PDB entry 8GQW | X-ray diffraction, 2.48 A resolution | chains A and C of the 3 polymer chains in the assembly

# Chain A
Protein: MHC class I antigen
Organism: Sus scrofa
UniProt: E3WHS2 (E3WHS2_PIG); residues 1-275 here correspond to UniProt positions 25-299 (UniProt number = residue number + 24)
Chain sequence (275 residues; numbered 1 to 275; the number before each row is that of its first residue):
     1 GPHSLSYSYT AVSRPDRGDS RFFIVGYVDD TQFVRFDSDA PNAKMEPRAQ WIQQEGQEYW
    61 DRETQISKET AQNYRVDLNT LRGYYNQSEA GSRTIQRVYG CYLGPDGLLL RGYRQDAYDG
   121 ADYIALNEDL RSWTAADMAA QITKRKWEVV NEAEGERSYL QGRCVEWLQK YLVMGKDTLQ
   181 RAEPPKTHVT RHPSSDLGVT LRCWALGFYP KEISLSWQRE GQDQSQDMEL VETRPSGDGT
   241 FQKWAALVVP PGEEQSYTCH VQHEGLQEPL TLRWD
Disulfide bonds: C101-C164, C203-C259
Reported in the primary citation:
  - specificity-determining residues: R62, R163, W167
  - binding site for Hu64 (chain C): Y59, T143, K146, W147

# Chain C
Protein: Hu64
Chain sequence (9 residues; each row starts with the number of its first residue):
     1 ALLRTATYY

# Interface between chain A and chain C
Residue-residue contacts (42):
  L5(A) with A1(C)
  Y7(A) with A1(C), hydrogen bond (side chain-backbone); L2(C), hydrophobic
  Y9(A) with L2(C)
  M45(A) with L2(C), hydrophobic
  E63(A) with A1(C); L2(C), hydrogen bond (side chain-backbone)
  I66(A) with L2(C), hydrophobic; L3(C); R4(C)
  S67(A) with L2(C)
  E69(A) with R4(C), salt bridge
  N73(A) with A6(C), hydrogen bond (side chain-backbone); T7(C); Y8(C)
  Y74(A) with Y9(C), hydrogen bond
  V76(A) with Y8(C), hydrophobic
  D77(A) with Y8(C); Y9(C), hydrogen bond (side chain-backbone)
  T80(A) with Y9(C)
  L81(A) with Y9(C), hydrophobic
  Y84(A) with Y9(C), hydrogen bond (side chain-backbone)
  R97(A) with T5(C)
  Y99(A) with L2(C); L3(C), hydrogen bond (side chain-backbone)
  R114(A) with Y9(C), hydrogen bond
  D116(A) with Y9(C), hydrogen bond
  Y123(A) with Y9(C), hydrophobic
  T143(A) with Y9(C), hydrogen bond (side chain-backbone)
  K146(A) with Y9(C), hydrogen bond (side chain-backbone)
  W147(A) with T7(C); Y8(C), hydrogen bond (side chain-backbone)
  V150(A) with T7(C)
  E152(A) with T5(C), hydrogen bond; T7(C), hydrogen bond
  E156(A) with L3(C)
  Y159(A) with A1(C), hydrogen bond (side chain-backbone); L2(C); L3(C), hydrophobic
  R163(A) with A1(C)
  W167(A) with A1(C)
  Y171(A) with A1(C), hydrogen bond (side chain-backbone)
Also at the interface, not in a pair above, chain A (36 interface residues in all): I24, Y59, R62, T70, I95, G155
The authors on this interface:
  - residue pairs: L5(A)-A1(C), Y7(A)-A1(C), E63(A)-L2(C) (hydrogen bond), E69(A)-R4(C) (salt bridge), Y74(A)-Y9(C), D77(A)-Y9(C) (hydrogen bond), Y84(A)-Y9(C), R97(A)-Y9(C), R97(A)-T5(C), Y99(A)-L3(C), R114(A)-Y9(C) (hydrogen bond), D116(A)-Y9(C), T143(A)-Y9(C), K146(A)-Y9(C), W147(A)-Y8(C), V150(A)-T7(C), E152(A)-T5(C) (hydrogen bond), E152(A)-T7(C) (hydrogen bond), Y159(A)-A1(C), Y171(A)-A1(C)

# Overview
36 residues of chain A and 9 residues of chain C are in contact; the contacts include 16 hydrogen bonds and 1
salt bridge. Among the polar pairs are E69(A)-R4(C), Y7(A)-A1(C) and E63(A)-L2(C). The authors report contacts
between L5(A) and A1(C), Y7(A) and A1(C) and Y74(A) and Y9(C) among others; hydrogen bonds between E63(A) and
L2(C), D77(A) and Y9(C) and R114(A) and Y9(C) among others; a salt bridge between E69(A) and R4(C). From the
paper: a binding site for Hu64 (chain C) at Y59(A), T143(A) and K146(A) among others; specificity determinants
R62(A), R163(A) and W167(A).
Chain A is MHC class I antigen (Sus scrofa) and chain C is Hu64; the structure, The Crystal Structures of a
Swine SLA-2*HB01 Molecules Complexed with a CTL epitope from Asia1 serotype ..., was determined by X-ray
diffraction, deposited together with 8GQV.
